Entry 8VNZ (electron microscopy, 3.50 A resolution); this record covers chains L and B of the 6 polymer chains in the assembly.

[Chain L]
Molecule: Polycomb protein EED
From: Homo sapiens
UniProtKB: O75530 (EED_HUMAN); numbering as in UniProt (aligned over 1-441)
Sequence (441 residues; numbered 1 to 441; the number before each row is that of its first residue):
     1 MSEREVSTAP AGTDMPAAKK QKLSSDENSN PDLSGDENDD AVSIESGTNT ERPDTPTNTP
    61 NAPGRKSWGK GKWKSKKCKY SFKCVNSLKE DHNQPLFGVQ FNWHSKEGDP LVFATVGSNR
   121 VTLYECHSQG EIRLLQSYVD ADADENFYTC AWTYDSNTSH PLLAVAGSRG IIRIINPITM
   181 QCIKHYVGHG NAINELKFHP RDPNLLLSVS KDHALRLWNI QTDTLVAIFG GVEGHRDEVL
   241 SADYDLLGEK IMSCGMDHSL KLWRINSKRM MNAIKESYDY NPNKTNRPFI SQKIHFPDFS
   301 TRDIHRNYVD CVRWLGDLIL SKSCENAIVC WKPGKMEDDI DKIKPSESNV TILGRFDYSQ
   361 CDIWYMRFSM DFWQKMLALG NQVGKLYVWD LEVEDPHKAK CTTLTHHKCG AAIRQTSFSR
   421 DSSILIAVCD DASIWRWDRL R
Disordered / not traced: 1-79
Swiss-Prot annotation at these positions:
  - modified residue: Ser2 (N-acetylserine), Ser34 (Phosphoserine), Thr55 (Phosphothreonine), Lys66 (N6,N6,N6-trimethyllysine), Lys197 (N6,N6,N6-trimethyllysine), Lys268 (N6,N6,N6-trimethyllysine), Lys284 (N6,N6,N6-trimethyllysine)

[Chain B]
Molecule: Protein Jumonji
From: Homo sapiens
UniProtKB: Q92833 (JARD2_HUMAN); residues 2-450 here = UniProt positions 2-450
Sequence (449 residues; numbered 2 to 450; the number before each row is that of its first residue):
     2 SKERPKRNII QKKYDDSDGI PWSEERVVRK VLYLSLKEFK NSQKRQHAEG IAGSLKTVNG
    62 LLGNDQSKGL GPASEQSENE KDDASQVSST SNDVSSSDFE EGPSRKRPRL QAQRKFAQSQ
   122 PNSPSTTPVK IVEPLLPPPA TQISDLSKRK PKTEDFLTFL CLRGSPALPN SMVYFGSSQD
   182 EEEVEEEDDE TEDVKTATNN ASSSCQSTPR KGKTHKHVHN GHVFNGSSRS TREKEPVQKH
   242 KSKEATPAKE KHSDHRADSR REQASANHPA AAPSTGSSAK GLAATHHHPP LHRSAQDLRK
   302 QVSKVNGVTR MSSLGAGVTS AKKMREVRPS PSKTVKYTAT VTKGAVTYTK AKRELVKDTK
   362 PNHHKPSSAV NHTISGKTES SNAKTRKQVL SLGGASKSTG PAVNGLKVSG RLNPKSCTKE
   422 VGGRQLREGL QLREGLRNSK RRLEEAHQA
Disordered / not traced: 2-107, 121-137, 167-450
Modified residues: Lys116 (N-trimethyllysine; M3L)
Reported in the primary citation:
  - mutagenesis - R115A: decreased catalytic activity

[How chain L and chain B interact]
Residue-residue contacts (9):
  Tyr308(L) - Gln114(B)
  Ile363(L) - Lys116(B)
  Ile363(L) - Phe117(B)
  Trp364(L) - Gln114(B)
  Trp364(L) - Lys116(B)
  Tyr365(L) - Lys116(B)
  Arg414(L) - Lys116(B)
  Arg414(L) - Phe117(B)
  Asp430(L) - Phe117(B)
Interface residues without a listed pair, chain L (9 interface residues in all): Phe97, Met256, Arg306
Interface residues without a listed pair, chain B (4 interface residues in all): Arg110

[In short]
The interface between chain L and chain B involves 9 residues on one side and 4 on the other. The paper
reports that R115A of chain B reduces catalytic activity.
Chain L is Polycomb protein EED and chain B is Protein Jumonji, both from Homo sapiens; the structure,
PRC2_AJ1-450 bound to H3K36me3-modified nucleosome with histone H3 tail disengaged, was determined by electron
microscopy, deposited together with 8VMI, 8VMJ, 8VML, 8VMN, 8VNV, 8VO0 and 8VOB.
